6QV7 - chain A; structure by X-ray diffraction, 1.72 A resolution.

Chain A:
Protein: Uncharacterized protein
Source organism: Chlorobaculum tepidum (strain ATCC 49652 / DSM 12025 / NBRC 103806 / TLS)
Reference sequence: Q8KE09 (Q8KE09_CHLTE); residues 209-522 here = UniProt positions 209-522
Amino-acid sequence (318 residues; numbered 205 to 522; the number before each row is that of its first residue):
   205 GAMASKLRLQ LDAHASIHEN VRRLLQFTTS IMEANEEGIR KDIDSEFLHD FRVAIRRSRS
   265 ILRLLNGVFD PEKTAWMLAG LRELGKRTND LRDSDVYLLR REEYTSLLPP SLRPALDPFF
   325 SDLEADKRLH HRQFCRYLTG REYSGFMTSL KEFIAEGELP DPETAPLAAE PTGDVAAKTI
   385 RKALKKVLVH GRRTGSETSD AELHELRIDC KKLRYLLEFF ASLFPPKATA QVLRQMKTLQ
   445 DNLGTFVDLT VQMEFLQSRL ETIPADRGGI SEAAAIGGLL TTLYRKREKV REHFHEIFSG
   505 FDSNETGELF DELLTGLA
Disordered / not traced: 205-206
Construct notes: expression tag (205-208)
What the authors report for this chain:
  - mutagenesis - H253A/R256A/R260A: decreased binding to polyP

Summary:
The paper reports that H253A/R256A/R260A reduce binding to polyP.
Chain A is Uncharacterized protein (Chlorobaculum tepidum (strain ATCC 49652 / DSM 12025 / NBRC 103806 /
TLS)); the structure, Crystal structure of a CHAD domain from Chlorobium tepidum, was determined by X-ray
diffraction, deposited together with 6QV5.
